PDB entry 5BRJ | X-ray diffraction, 1.92 A resolution | chain A

== Chain A ==
Molecule: Two component response regulator
From: Agrobacterium tumefaciens CCNWGS0286
UniProtKB: G6XXW5 (G6XXW5_RHIRD); residues 0-140 here correspond to UniProt positions 1-141 (UniProt number = residue number + 1)
Chain sequence (141 residues; each row starts with the number of its first residue; numbering starts at 0):
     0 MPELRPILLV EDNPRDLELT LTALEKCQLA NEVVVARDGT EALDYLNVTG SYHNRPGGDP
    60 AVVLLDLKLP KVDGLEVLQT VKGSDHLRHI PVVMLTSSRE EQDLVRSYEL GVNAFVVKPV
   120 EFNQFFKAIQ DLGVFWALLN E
Disordered / not traced: 0
Bound ions: Mg2+: Asp11, Asp65, Lys67
What the authors report for this chain:
  - post-translational modification sites: Asp65 (by similarity / conservation)

== Overview ==
Asp11, Asp65 and Lys67 coordinate Mg2+. From the paper: a modification site at Asp65.
Chain A is Two component response regulator (Agrobacterium tumefaciens CCNWGS0286); the structure, Structure
of the bacteriophytochrome response regulator AtBRR, was determined by X-ray diffraction, deposited together
with 5IC5.
